Entry 8HR5 (electron microscopy, 3.73 A resolution); this record covers chains A and E of the 5 polymer chains in the assembly.

# Chain A
Molecule: Transposase
Organism: Clostridium novyi
UniProt: A0A386YN77 (A0A386YN77_CLONO); numbering as in UniProt (aligned over 1-497)
Sequence (497 residues; row label = number of the first residue in the row):
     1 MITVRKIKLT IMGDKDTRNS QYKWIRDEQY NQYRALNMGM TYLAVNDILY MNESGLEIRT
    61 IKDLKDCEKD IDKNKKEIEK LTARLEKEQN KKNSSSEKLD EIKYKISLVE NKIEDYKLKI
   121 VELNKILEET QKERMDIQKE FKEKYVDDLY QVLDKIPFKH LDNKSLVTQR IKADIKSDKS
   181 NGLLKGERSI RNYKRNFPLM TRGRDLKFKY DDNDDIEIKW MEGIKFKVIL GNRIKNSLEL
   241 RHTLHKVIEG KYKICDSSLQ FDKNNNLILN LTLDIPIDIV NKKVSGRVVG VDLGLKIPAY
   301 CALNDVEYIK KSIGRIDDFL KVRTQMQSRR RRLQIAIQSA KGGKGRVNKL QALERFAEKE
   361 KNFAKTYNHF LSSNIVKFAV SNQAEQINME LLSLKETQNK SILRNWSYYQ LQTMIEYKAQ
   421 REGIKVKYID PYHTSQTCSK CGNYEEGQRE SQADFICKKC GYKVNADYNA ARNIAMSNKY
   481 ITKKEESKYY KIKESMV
Not modelled in the structure: 82-104, 306-307, 492-497

# Chain E
Molecule: 18-nt DNA strand
Organism: synthetic construct
Sequence (18 nucleotides; numbered 1 to 18; the number before each row is that of its first residue):
     1 TAACCTAATA GATGTGAA
Not modelled in the structure: 1, 7-18

# Interface between chain A and chain E
Contacting residue pairs - 12 pairs, chain A then chain E:
  Tyr-150(A) / DA3(E)  sugar contact
  Tyr-150(A) / DC4(E)  hydrogen bond to the phosphate
  Tyr-150(A) / DC5(E)  base contact
  Gln-151(A) / DC4(E)  sugar contact
  Gln-151(A) / DC5(E)  hydrogen bond to the phosphate
  His-160(A) / DA3(E)  salt bridge to the phosphate
  Leu-161(A) / DA3(E)  hydrogen bond to the phosphate
  Asp-162(A) / DC4(E)  base contact
  Ser-165(A) / DC5(E)  base contact
  Thr-168(A) / DT6(E)  base contact
  Met-221(A) / DA2(E)  phosphate contact
  Glu-222(A) / DA2(E)  phosphate contact
Other interface residues (no listed pair), chain A (10 interface residues in all): Arg-202

# Overview
Chain A and chain E form an interface of 10 and 5 residues respectively; the contacts include 3 hydrogen bonds
and 1 salt bridge. Among the polar pairs are Tyr-150(A)/DC4(E), Gln-151(A)/DC5(E) and Leu-161(A)/DA3(E).
Chain A is Transposase (Clostridium novyi) and chain E is an 18-nt DNA strand (synthetic construct); the
structure, Cryo-EM structure of the CnCas12f1-sgRNA-DNA complex, was determined by electron microscopy.
